Entry 4QZ6 (X-ray diffraction, 2.90 A resolution); this record covers chains F and G of the 28 polymer chains in the assembly.

== Chain F ==
Protein: Probable proteasome subunit alpha type-7
Organism: Saccharomyces cerevisiae
Notes: EC 3.4.25.1
UniProt: P21242 (PSA7_YEAST); residues -3 to 284 here correspond to UniProt positions 1-288 (UniProt number = residue number + 4)
Sequence (288 residues; row label = number of the first residue in the row; numbers below 1 keep their minus sign (Met-3 is residue -3)):
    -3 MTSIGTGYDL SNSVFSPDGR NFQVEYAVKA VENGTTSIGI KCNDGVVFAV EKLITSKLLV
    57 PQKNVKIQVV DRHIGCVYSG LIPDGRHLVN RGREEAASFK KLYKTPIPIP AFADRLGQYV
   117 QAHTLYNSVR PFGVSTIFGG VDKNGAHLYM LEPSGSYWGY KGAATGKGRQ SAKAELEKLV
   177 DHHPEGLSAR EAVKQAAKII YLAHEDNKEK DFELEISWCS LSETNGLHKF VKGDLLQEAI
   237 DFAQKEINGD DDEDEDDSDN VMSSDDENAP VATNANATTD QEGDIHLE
Not modelled in the structure: -3 to 1, 245-284

== Chain G ==
Protein: Proteasome subunit alpha type-1
Organism: Saccharomyces cerevisiae
Notes: EC 3.4.25.1
UniProt: P21243 (PSA1_YEAST); residues -8 to 243 here correspond to UniProt positions 1-252 (UniProt number = residue number + 9)
Sequence (252 residues; each row starts with the number of its first residue; numbers below 1 keep their minus sign (Met-8 is residue -8)):
    -8 MSGAAAASAA GYDRHITIFS PEGRLYQVEY AFKATNQTNI NSLAVRGKDC TVVISQKKVP
    52 DKLLDPTTVS YIFCISRTIG MVVNGPIPDA RNAALRAKAE AAEFRYKYGY DMPCDVLAKR
   112 MANLSQIYTQ RAYMRPLGVI LTFVSVDEEL GPSIYKTDPA GYYVGYKATA TGPKQQEITT
   172 NLENHFKKSK IDHINEESWE KVVEFAITHM IDALGTEFSK NDLEVGVATK DKFFTLSAEN
   232 IEERLVAIAE QD
Not modelled in the structure: -8 to 1, 243
Bound ions: Mg2+: Thr8, Arg122, Met125

== Chain F / chain G interface ==
Contacting residue pairs (65; chain F residue first):
  Thr2(F) - His6(G)  hydrogen bond (backbone-side chain)
  Gly3(F) - His6(G)
  Tyr4(F) - Arg5(G)
  Tyr4(F) - His6(G)
  Tyr4(F) - Tyr21(G)
  Ser9(F) - Arg126(G)
  Val10(F) - His6(G)
  Val10(F) - Gln18(G)
  Phe11(F) - Gln18(G)  hydrogen bond (backbone-side chain)
  Phe11(F) - Tyr21(G)
  Phe11(F) - Ala22(G)  hydrophobic
  Phe11(F) - Ala25(G)  hydrophobic
  Phe11(F) - Arg126(G)
  Phe11(F) - Pro127(G)
  Phe11(F) - Gly129(G)
  Ser12(F) - Tyr21(G)
  Pro13(F) - Tyr21(G)  hydrophobic
  Pro13(F) - Lys24(G)  hydrogen bond (backbone-side chain)
  Asp14(F) - Lys24(G)
  Gly15(F) - Tyr21(G)
  Gly15(F) - Ala25(G)
  Lys37(F) - Asp56(G)  salt bridge
  Asp110(F) - Arg82(G)
  Gln114(F) - Arg82(G)  hydrogen bond (side chain-backbone)
  Gln114(F) - Asn83(G)
  Gln114(F) - Leu86(G)
  Gln117(F) - Pro79(G)
  Gln117(F) - Asp80(G)
  Gln117(F) - Asn83(G)  hydrogen bond
  Gln117(F) - Arg126(G)  hydrogen bond
  Thr120(F) - Arg126(G)  hydrogen bond (backbone-side chain)
  Leu121(F) - Tyr124(G)
  Leu121(F) - Met125(G)  hydrophobic
  Leu121(F) - Arg126(G)  hydrogen bond (backbone-backbone)
  Leu121(F) - Leu128(G)  hydrophobic
  Tyr122(F) - Tyr124(G)
  Tyr122(F) - Met125(G)  hydrophobic
  Ser150(F) - Pro79(G)
  Gly151(F) - Pro79(G)
  Ser152(F) - Ile78(G)
  Ser152(F) - Pro79(G)
  Tyr153(F) - Arg82(G)  hydrogen bond (backbone-side chain)
  Trp154(F) - Leu55(G)  hydrophobic
  Trp154(F) - Thr59(G)
  Trp154(F) - Val60(G)  hydrophobic
  Trp154(F) - Ser61(G)
  Trp154(F) - Tyr62(G)
  Trp154(F) - Ile78(G)  hydrophobic
  Trp154(F) - Arg82(G)
  Gly155(F) - Leu55(G)
  Gly155(F) - Asp56(G)  hydrogen bond (backbone-backbone)
  Gly155(F) - Thr59(G)  hydrogen bond (backbone-side chain)
  Tyr156(F) - Leu54(G)
  Tyr156(F) - Leu55(G)
  Tyr156(F) - Asp56(G)
  Lys157(F) - Lys53(G)
  Lys157(F) - Leu54(G)  hydrogen bond (backbone-backbone)
  Lys157(F) - Leu55(G)
  Gly158(F) - Leu54(G)  hydrogen bond (backbone-backbone)
  Lys169(F) - Leu54(G)
  Leu172(F) - Leu54(G)
  Glu173(F) - Lys53(G)  salt bridge
  Glu173(F) - Leu54(G)
  Val176(F) - Leu54(G)  hydrophobic
  Asp177(F) - Lys53(G)  salt bridge
Other interface residues (no listed pair), chain F (32 interface residues in all): Tyr145
Other interface residues (no listed pair), chain G (29 interface residues in all): Asp52, Pro57

== Summary ==
Chain F and chain G form an interface of 32 and 29 residues respectively, with 13 hydrogen bonds and 3 salt
bridges. Polar pairs include Lys37(F)-Asp56(G), Glu173(F)-Lys53(G) and Asp177(F)-Lys53(G). Thr8(G), Arg122(G)
and Met125(G) coordinate Mg2+.
Here chain F is Probable proteasome subunit alpha type-7 and chain G is Proteasome subunit alpha type-1, both
from Saccharomyces cerevisiae. Entry 4QZ6 (yCP beta5-A49T-A50V double mutant in complex with the epoxyketone
inhibitor ONX 0914) was determined by X-ray diffraction, deposited together with 4QUX, 4QUY, 4QV0, 4QV1, 4QV3,
4QV4 and 42 further entries.
